Entry 3SG8 (X-ray diffraction, 1.80 A resolution); this record covers chain A.

[Chain A]
Molecule: APH(2'')-Id
From: Enterococcus casseliflavus
UniProt: O68183 (O68183_ENTCA); residue numbers follow UniProt; this construct covers 1-297
Chain sequence (304 residues; row label = number of the first residue in the row):
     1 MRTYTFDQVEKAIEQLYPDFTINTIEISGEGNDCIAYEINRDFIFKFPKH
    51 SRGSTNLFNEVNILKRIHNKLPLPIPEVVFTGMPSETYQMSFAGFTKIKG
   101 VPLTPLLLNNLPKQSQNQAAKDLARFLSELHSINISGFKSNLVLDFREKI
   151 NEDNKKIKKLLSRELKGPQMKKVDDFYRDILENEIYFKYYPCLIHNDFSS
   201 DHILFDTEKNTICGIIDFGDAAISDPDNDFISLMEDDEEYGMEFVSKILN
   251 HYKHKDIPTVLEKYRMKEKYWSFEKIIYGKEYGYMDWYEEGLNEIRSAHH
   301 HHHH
Disordered / not traced: 299-304
Construct notes: expression tag (298-304)
Ligand contacts: tobramycin (TOY): N32, D197, S199, D201, H202, D220, E235, E238, E239, W271, E274, Y278, W287

[Overview]
Ligands of chain A: tobramycin.
Chain A is APH(2'')-Id (Enterococcus casseliflavus); the structure, Crystal Structure of
Aminoglycoside-2''-Phosphotransferase Type IVa Tobramycin Complex, was determined by X-ray diffraction (same
publication as 3SG9 and 3SGC).
